PDB entry 7XFC | electron microscopy, 2.90 A resolution | chains G and I of the 10 polymer chains in the assembly

Chain G:
Molecule: Histone H2A type 1
Organism: Xenopus laevis
Reference sequence: P06897 (H2A1_XENLA); residues 0-129 here correspond to UniProt positions 1-130 (UniProt number = residue number + 1)
Amino-acid sequence (130 residues; each row starts with the number of its first residue; numbering starts at 0):
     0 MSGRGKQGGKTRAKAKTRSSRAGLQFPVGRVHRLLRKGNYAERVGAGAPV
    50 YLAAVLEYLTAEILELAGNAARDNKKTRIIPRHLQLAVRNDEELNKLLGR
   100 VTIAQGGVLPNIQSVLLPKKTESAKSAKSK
Unresolved in the structure: 0-10, 119-129
Construct notes: conflict Arg99 (Gly100 in P06897)
Swiss-Prot annotation at these positions:
  - modified residue: Ser1 (N-acetylserine), Lys5 (N6-(2-hydroxyisobutyryl)lysine), Lys9 (N6-(2-hydroxyisobutyryl)lysine), Lys36 (N6-(2-hydroxyisobutyryl)lysine), Lys74 (N6-(2-hydroxyisobutyryl)lysine), Lys75 (N6-(2-hydroxyisobutyryl)lysine), Lys95 (N6-(2-hydroxyisobutyryl)lysine), Gln104 (N5-methylglutamine), Lys118 (N6-(2-hydroxyisobutyryl)lysine)
  - cross-link (Glycyl lysine isopeptide (Lys-Gly)): Lys13 (interchain with G-Cter in ubiquitin), Lys15 (interchain with G-Cter in ubiquitin), Lys119 (interchain with G-Cter in ubiquitin)

Chain I:
Molecule: 152-nt DNA strand
Organism: Xenopus laevis
Sequence (152 nucleotides; row label = number of the first residue in the row; numbers below 1 keep their minus sign (DA-77 is residue -77)):
   -77 ATGCACAGGATGTATATATCTGACACGTGCCTGGAGACTAGGGAGTAITC
   -27 CCCTTGGCGGTTAAAACGCGGGGGACAGCGCGTACGTGCGTTTAAGCGGT
    23 GCTAGAGCTGTCTACGACCAATTGAGCGGCCTCGGCACCGGGATTCTCCA
    73 GG
Unresolved in the structure: -77 to -71, 73-74

How chain G and chain I interact:
Residue-residue contacts - 17 pairs, chain G then chain I:
  Arg11(G) - DA43(I)  hydrogen bond to the base
  Arg11(G) - DT44(I)  sugar contact
  Arg29(G) - DG48(I)  phosphate contact
  Arg29(G) - DC49(I)  salt bridge to the phosphate
  Arg35(G) - DA39(I)  salt bridge to the phosphate
  Arg42(G) - DG38(I)  hydrogen bond to the sugar
  Arg42(G) - DA39(I)  phosphate contact
  Val43(G) - DG38(I)  sugar contact
  Val43(G) - DA39(I)  hydrogen bond to the phosphate
  Gly44(G) - DG38(I)  phosphate contact
  Ala45(G) - DG38(I)  hydrogen bond to the phosphate
  Lys75(G) - DC58(I)  phosphate contact
  Lys75(G) - DA59(I)  phosphate contact
  Thr76(G) - DG57(I)  sugar contact
  Thr76(G) - DC58(I)  hydrogen bond to the phosphate
  Arg77(G) - DG57(I)  sugar contact
  Arg77(G) - DC58(I)  hydrogen bond to the phosphate
Other interface residues (no listed pair), chain G (14 interface residues in all): Thr16, His31, Glu41, Lys74
Other interface residues (no listed pair), chain I (11 interface residues in all): DA42, DA47

In short:
Chain G and chain I form an interface of 14 and 11 residues respectively, with 6 hydrogen bonds and 2 salt
bridges. Among the polar pairs are Arg11(G)-DA43(I), Arg42(G)-DG38(I) and Val43(G)-DA39(I).
Here chain G is Histone H2A type 1 and chain I is a 152-nt DNA strand, both from Xenopus laevis. Entry 7XFC
(Structure of nucleosome-DI complex (-30I, Apo state)) was determined by electron microscopy, deposited
together with 7XFH, 7XFI, 7XFJ, 7XFL, 7XFM and 7XFN.
